PDB entry 6GOP | X-ray diffraction, 2.90 A resolution | chains S and T of the 28 polymer chains in the assembly

Chain S:
Name: Proteasome subunit alpha type-6
Organism: Saccharomyces cerevisiae (strain ATCC 204508 / S288c)
Notes: EC 3.4.25.1
UniProtKB: P40302 (PSA6_YEAST); residues 0-233 here correspond to UniProt positions 1-234 (UniProt number = residue number + 1)
Chain sequence (234 residues; row label = number of the first residue in the row; numbering starts at 0):
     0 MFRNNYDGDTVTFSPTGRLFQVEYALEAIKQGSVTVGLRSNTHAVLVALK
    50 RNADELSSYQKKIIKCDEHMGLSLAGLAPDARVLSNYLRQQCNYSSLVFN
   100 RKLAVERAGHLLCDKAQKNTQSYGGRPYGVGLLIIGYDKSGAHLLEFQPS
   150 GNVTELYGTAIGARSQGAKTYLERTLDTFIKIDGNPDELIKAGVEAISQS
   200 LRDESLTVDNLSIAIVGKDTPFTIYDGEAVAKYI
Disordered / not traced: 0-2
Swiss-Prot annotation at these positions:
  - modified residue: Ser13 (Phosphoserine)
  - cross-link: Lys190 (Glycyl lysine isopeptide (Lys-Gly) (interchain with G-Cter in ubiquitin))

Chain T:
Name: Probable proteasome subunit alpha type-7
Organism: Saccharomyces cerevisiae (strain ATCC 204508 / S288c)
Notes: EC 3.4.25.1
UniProtKB: P21242 (PSA7_YEAST); residues -3 to 284 here correspond to UniProt positions 1-288 (UniProt number = residue number + 4)
Chain sequence (288 residues; each row starts with the number of its first residue; numbers below 1 keep their minus sign (Met-3 is residue -3)):
    -3 MTSIGTGYDLSNSVFSPDGRNFQVEYAVKAVENGTTSIGIKCNDGVVFAV
    47 EKLITSKLLVPQKNVKIQVVDRHIGCVYSGLIPDGRHLVNRGREEAASFK
    97 KLYKTPIPIPAFADRLGQYVQAHTLYNSVRPFGVSTIFGGVDKNGAHLYM
   147 LEPSGSYWGYKGAATGKGRQSAKAELEKLVDHHPEGLSAREAVKQAAKII
   197 YLAHEDNKEKDFELEISWCSLSETNGLHKFVKGDLLQEAIDFAQKEINGD
   247 DDEDEDDSDNVMSSDDENAPVATNANATTDQEGDIHLE
Disordered / not traced: -3 to 1, 245-284
Swiss-Prot annotation at these positions:
  - modified residue: Thr-2 (N-acetylthreonine)

Chain S / chain T interface:
Residue-residue contacts - 63 pairs, chain S then chain T:
  Asn4(S) with Leu6(T)
  Tyr5(S) with Asp5(T), hydrogen bond; Leu6(T), hydrophobic
  Thr9(S) with Arg126(T)
  Val10(S) with Gln19(T); Asn123(T); Val125(T); Arg126(T)
  Thr11(S) with Leu6(T); Gln19(T)
  Phe12(S) with Gln19(T), hydrogen bond (backbone-side chain); Tyr22(T); Ala23(T), hydrophobic; Leu77(T), hydrophobic; Arg126(T); Pro127(T)
  Ser13(S) with Tyr22(T)
  Pro14(S) with Tyr22(T); Lys25(T)
  Thr15(S) with Lys25(T)
  Gly16(S) with Tyr22(T); Lys25(T); Ala26(T)
  Leu18(S) with Leu77(T), hydrophobic; Arg126(T)
  His109(S) with Arg82(T)
  Cys112(S) with Arg82(T)
  Asp113(S) with Arg82(T), salt bridge; Asn86(T)
  Gln116(S) with Pro79(T); Asp80(T); His83(T), hydrogen bond; Arg126(T)
  Thr119(S) with Arg126(T), hydrogen bond (backbone-side chain)
  Gln120(S) with His119(T); Val125(T); Arg126(T), hydrogen bond (backbone-backbone); Phe128(T)
  Ser121(S) with Ser124(T)
  Tyr122(S) with Ser124(T), hydrogen bond (backbone-backbone)
  Ser149(S) with Pro79(T)
  Gly150(S) with Pro79(T)
  Asn151(S) with Ile78(T); Pro79(T)
  Thr153(S) with Leu55(T); Asn60(T)
  Glu154(S) with Leu55(T); Val56(T); Lys59(T); Asn60(T), hydrogen bond (backbone-side chain)
  Leu155(S) with Leu54(T); Leu55(T); Val56(T)
  Tyr156(S) with Leu54(T), hydrogen bond (backbone-backbone); Leu55(T); Val56(T); Pro57(T)
  Gly157(S) with Leu54(T)
  Lys168(S) with Leu54(T)
  Leu171(S) with Leu54(T)
  Glu172(S) with Ser52(T), hydrogen bond; Lys53(T), hydrogen bond (side chain-backbone)
  Leu175(S) with Lys53(T)
Other interface residues (no listed pair), chain S (36 interface residues in all): Arg38, Glu105, Lys117, Val152, Phe178
Other interface residues (no listed pair), chain T (30 interface residues in all): Gly129

Summary:
The interface between chain S and chain T involves 36 residues on one side and 30 on the other, with 10
hydrogen bonds and 1 salt bridge. Polar contacts include Asp113(S)-Arg82(T), Tyr5(S)-Asp5(T) and
Phe12(S)-Gln19(T).
Chain S is Proteasome subunit alpha type-6 and chain T is Probable proteasome subunit alpha type-7, both from
Saccharomyces cerevisiae (strain ATCC 204508 / S288c); the structure, Yeast 20S Proteasome in complex with
Homosalinosporamide A, was determined by X-ray diffraction.
